4DUZ - chains A and I of the 21 polymer chains in the assembly; structure by X-ray diffraction, 3.65 A resolution.

# Chain A
Molecule: 16S rRNA
Source organism: Thermus thermophilus
Sequence (1522 nucleotides; row label = number of the first residue in the row; note: 42 numbers in that range are skipped by the numbering (no residue carries them; nothing is unmodelled there); a row labelled like 190A-190L holds insertion residues (190A, then the next letters in order); numbering starts at 0):
     0 UUUGUUGGAG AGUCUGAUCC UGGCUCAGGG UGAACGCUGG CGGCGUGCCU AAGACAUGCA
    60 AGUCGUGCGG G
    73 CCGCGGGGUU UU
    88 ACUCCG
    95 UGGUC
   101 AGCGGCGGAC GGGUGAGUAA CGCGUGGGU
  129A G
   130 ACCUACCCGG AAGAGGGGGA CAACCCGGGG AAACUCGGGC UAAUCCCCCA UGUGGACCCG
   190 C
190A-190L CCCUUGGGGUGU
   191 GUCCAAAGGG CUUU
   216 GCCCGCUUCC GGAUGGGCCC GCGUCCCAUC AGCUAGUUGG UGGGGUAAUG GCCCACCAAG
   276 GCGACGACGG GUAGCCGGUC UGAGAGGAUG GCCGGCCACA GGGGCACUGA GACACGGGCC
   336 CCACUCCUAC GGGAGGCAGC AGUUAGGAAU CUUCCGCAAU GGGCGCAAGC CUGACGGAGC
   396 GACGCCGCUU GGAGGAAGAA GCCCUUCGGG GUGUAAACUC CUGAA
   442 CCCGGGACGA AACCCCCGAC GA
   474 GGGGACUGAC GGUACCGGG
   494 GUAAUAGCGC CGGCCAACUC CGUGCCAGCA GCCGCGGUAA UACGGAGGGC GCGAGCGUUA
   554 CCCGGAUUCA CUGGGCGUAA AGGGCGUGUA GGCGGCCUGG GGCGUCCCAU GUGAAAGACC
   614 ACGGCUCAAC CGUGGGGGAG CGUGGGAUAC GCUCAGGCUA GACGGUGGGA GAGGGUGGUG
   674 GAAUUCCCGG AGUAGCGGUG AAAUGCGCAG AUACCGGGAG GAACGCCGAU GGCGAAGGCA
   734 GCCACCUGGU CCACCCGUGA CGCUGAGGCG CGAAAGCGUG GGGAGCAAAC CGGAUUAGAU
   794 ACCCGGGUAG UCCACGCCCU AAACGAUGCG CGCUAGGUCU CUGGGUCU
   848 CCUGGGGGCC GAAGCUAACG CGUUAAGCGC GCCGCCUGGG GAGUACGGCC GCAAGGCUGA
   908 AACUCAAAGG AAUUGACGGG GGCCCGCACA AGCGGUGGAG CAUGUGGUUU AAUUCGAAGX
   968 AACGCGAAGA ACCUUACCAG GCCUUGACAU GCUAGG
 1003A G
  1004 AACCCGGGUG AAAGCCUGGG GUGCCCC
1030A-1030D GCGA
  1031 GGGGAGCCCU AGCACAGGUG CUGCAUGGCC GUCGUCAGCU CGUGCCGUGA GGUGUUGGGU
  1091 UAAGUCCCGC AACGAGCGCA ACCCCCGCCG UUAGUUGCCA GCGGUUCGGC CGGGCACUCU
  1151 AACGGGACUG CCCGCGAAA
  1171 GCGGGAGGAA GGAGGGGACG ACGUCUGGUC AGCAUGGCCC UUACGGCCUG GGCGACACAC
  1231 GUGCUACAAU GCCCACUACA AAGCGAUGCC ACCCGGCAAC GGGGAGCUAA UCGCAAAAAG
  1291 GUGGGCCCAG UUCGGAUUGG GGUCUGCAAC CCGACCCCAU GAAGCCGGAA UCGCUAGUAA
  1351 UCGCGGAUCA G
 1361A C
  1362 CAUGCCGCGG UGAAUACGUU CCCGGGCCUU GUACACACXG CCXGUXACGC CAUGGGAGCG
  1422 GGCUCUACCC GAAGUCGCCG GG
  1446 AGCCUACGGG
  1459 CAGGCGCCGA GGGUAGGGCC CGUGACUGGG GCGAAGUCGU AACAAGGUAG CUGUACCGGA
  1519 AGGUGCGGCU GGAUCCACUC CUUUCU
Unresolved in the structure: 0-4, 1534-1538
Sequence notes: engineered mutation C13 (U659 in M26923.1); conflict C1534 (A2157 in M26923.1), A1535 (C2158 in M26923.1)
Modified residues: PSU (pseudouridine-5'-monophosphate) at position 516, 7MG (7N-methyl-8-hydroguanosine-5'-monophosphate) at position 527, M2G (N2-dimethylguanosine-5'-monophosphate) at position 966, 5MC (5-methylcytidine-5'-monophosphate) at position 967, 2MG (2N-methylguanosine-5'-monophosphate) at position 1207, 5MC (5-methylcytidine-5'-monophosphate) at position 1400, 4OC (4n,o2'-methylcytidine-5'-monophosphate) at position 1402, 5MC (5-methylcytidine-5'-monophosphate) at position 1404, 5MC (5-methylcytidine-5'-monophosphate) at position 1407, UR3 (3-methyluridine-5'-monophoshate) at position 1498, MA6 (6N-dimethyladenosine-5'-monophoshate) at position 1518, MA6 (6N-dimethyladenosine-5'-monophoshate) at position 1519, PSU (pseudouridine-5'-monophosphate) at position 1540, PSU (pseudouridine-5'-monophosphate) at position 1541
Metal / ion sites: Mg2+ site 1 near U5 (its only coordinating residue here); Mg2+ site 2 near G6 (its only coordinating residue here); Mg2+ site 3 near U14 (its only coordinating residue here); Mg2+ site 4 near G21 (its only coordinating residue here); Mg2+ site 5 near G22 (its only coordinating residue here); Mg2+ site 6 near C48 (its only coordinating residue here); Mg2+ site 7: C48, U49, G115; Mg2+ site 8 near A53 (its only coordinating residue here); Mg2+ site 9: A59, U387; Mg2+ site 10: G107, G324; Mg2+ site 11 near A109 (its only coordinating residue here); Mg2+ site 12 near G112 (its only coordinating residue here); 103 more Mg2+ sites not listed
Ligand contacts: streptomycin (SRY): U12, U14, C526, 7MG_527, C912, A913, A914, A915, C1490, G1491

# Chain I
Molecule: ribosomal protein S9
Source organism: Thermus thermophilus
Reference sequence: P80374 (RS9_THET8); numbering as in UniProt (aligned over 1-128)
Amino-acid sequence (128 residues; numbered 1 to 128; the number before each row is that of its first residue):
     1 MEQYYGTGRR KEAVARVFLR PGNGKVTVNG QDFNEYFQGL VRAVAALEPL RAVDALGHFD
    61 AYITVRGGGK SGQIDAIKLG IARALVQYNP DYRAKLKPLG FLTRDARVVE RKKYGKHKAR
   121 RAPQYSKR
Unresolved in the structure: 1

# Chain A / chain I interface
Contacting residue pairs (122; chain A residue first):
  G941(A) / Arg-121(I)  base contact
  G942(A) / Gln-124(I)  base contact
  U943(A) / Gln-124(I)  sugar contact
  M2G_966(A) / Arg-128(I)  hydrogen bond to the sugar
  5MC_967(A) / Arg-128(I)  hydrogen bond to the phosphate
  A968(A) / Arg-128(I)  salt bridge to the phosphate
  C970(A) / Ser-126(I)  hydrogen bond to the base
  C1116(A) / Val-108(I)  sugar contact
  G1117(A) / Arg-104(I)  salt bridge to the phosphate
  G1117(A) / Ala-106(I)  sugar contact
  C1118(A) / Arg-9(I)  salt bridge to the phosphate
  C1118(A) / Arg-83(I)  phosphate contact
  C1118(A) / Arg-104(I)  salt bridge to the phosphate
  C1119(A) / Arg-9(I)  salt bridge to the phosphate
  C1119(A) / Arg-83(I)  salt bridge to the phosphate
  C1128(A) / Arg-16(I)  sugar contact
  C1128(A) / Tyr-62(I)  phosphate contact
  C1128(A) / Arg-66(I)  salt bridge to the phosphate
  C1129(A) / Tyr-62(I)  hydrogen bond to the phosphate
  A1130(A) / Gln-3(I)  sugar contact
  A1130(A) / Phe-18(I)  sugar contact
  A1130(A) / Arg-20(I)  hydrogen bond to the phosphate
  G1131(A) / Glu-2(I)  sugar contact
  G1131(A) / Arg-20(I)  phosphate contact
  C1147(A) / Tyr-5(I)  hydrogen bond to the sugar
  C1147(A) / Thr-7(I)  hydrogen bond to the phosphate
  C1147(A) / Arg-16(I)  hydrogen bond to the base
  U1148(A) / Tyr-5(I)  phosphate contact
  U1148(A) / Thr-7(I)  hydrogen bond to the phosphate
  U1148(A) / Arg-9(I)  salt bridge to the phosphate
  U1148(A) / Val-14(I)  sugar contact
  U1148(A) / Arg-16(I)  sugar contact
  C1149(A) / Arg-9(I)  salt bridge to the phosphate
  C1149(A) / Val-14(I)  phosphate contact
  G1178(A) / Arg-93(I)  salt bridge to the phosphate
  G1178(A) / Lys-97(I)  salt bridge to the phosphate
  A1179(A) / Arg-93(I)  salt bridge to the phosphate
  A1179(A) / Lys-97(I)  salt bridge to the phosphate
  A1179(A) / Leu-102(I)  sugar contact
  A1179(A) / Thr-103(I)  phosphate contact
  A1179(A) / Arg-104(I)  sugar contact
  A1180(A) / Thr-103(I)  hydrogen bond to the phosphate
  G1186(A) / Glu-110(I)  sugar contact
  G1186(A) / Arg-111(I)  sugar contact
  G1186(A) / Lys-113(I)  hydrogen bond to the phosphate
  G1186(A) / Arg-120(I)  salt bridge to the phosphate
  G1187(A) / Arg-111(I)  hydrogen bond to the sugar
  G1187(A) / Lys-113(I)  phosphate contact
  A1188(A) / Tyr-114(I)  hydrogen bond to the phosphate
  G1231(A) / Ser-126(I)  phosphate contact
  G1231(A) / Lys-127(I)  phosphate contact
  U1232(A) / Gln-124(I)  hydrogen bond to the phosphate
  U1232(A) / Tyr-125(I)  phosphate contact
  U1232(A) / Ser-126(I)  phosphate contact
  G1233(A) / His-117(I)  salt bridge to the phosphate
  G1233(A) / Pro-123(I)  phosphate contact
  G1233(A) / Gln-124(I)  phosphate contact
  A1248(A) / Tyr-36(I)  sugar contact
  A1248(A) / Lys-70(I)  base contact
  C1249(A) / Tyr-36(I)  hydrogen bond to the sugar
  C1249(A) / Gly-68(I)  hydrogen bond to the sugar
  C1249(A) / Gly-69(I)  base contact
  C1249(A) / Lys-70(I)  sugar contact
  C1249(A) / Gln-73(I)  hydrogen bond to the sugar
  A1250(A) / Glu-12(I)  hydrogen bond to the sugar
  A1250(A) / Gly-67(I)  phosphate contact
  A1250(A) / Gly-68(I)  hydrogen bond to the phosphate
  A1251(A) / Glu-12(I)  hydrogen bond to the sugar
  A1251(A) / Gly-67(I)  phosphate contact
  A1251(A) / Gly-68(I)  phosphate contact
  G1290(A) / Leu-40(I)  sugar contact
  G1291(A) / Gln-38(I)  hydrogen bond to the sugar
  G1291(A) / Gly-39(I)  sugar contact
  G1291(A) / Leu-40(I)  sugar contact
  U1341(A) / Ser-126(I)  sugar contact
  C1342(A) / Gln-124(I)  sugar contact
  C1342(A) / Tyr-125(I)  phosphate contact
  G1343(A) / Arg-121(I)  sugar contact
  G1343(A) / Ala-122(I)  hydrogen bond to the sugar
  G1343(A) / Tyr-125(I)  hydrogen bond to the phosphate
  C1344(A) / Arg-120(I)  sugar contact
  C1344(A) / Ala-122(I)  phosphate contact
  U1345(A) / Arg-120(I)  salt bridge to the phosphate
  A1346(A) / Arg-120(I)  salt bridge to the phosphate
  G1347(A) / Arg-10(I)  hydrogen bond to the base
  G1347(A) / Arg-107(I)  salt bridge to the phosphate
  G1347(A) / Val-108(I)  sugar contact
  G1347(A) / Glu-110(I)  hydrogen bond to the phosphate
  U1348(A) / Val-108(I)  phosphate contact
  U1348(A) / Val-109(I)  phosphate contact
  U1348(A) / Glu-110(I)  hydrogen bond to the phosphate
  U1348(A) / Arg-120(I)  sugar contact
  A1349(A) / Lys-118(I)  salt bridge to the phosphate
  A1349(A) / Arg-120(I)  phosphate contact
  A1349(A) / Arg-121(I)  hydrogen bond to the phosphate
  A1350(A) / Lys-118(I)  salt bridge to the phosphate
  A1350(A) / Arg-121(I)  salt bridge to the phosphate
  U1351(A) / Lys-118(I)  hydrogen bond to the base
  C1366(A) / His-117(I)  salt bridge to the phosphate
  C1367(A) / Lys-112(I)  salt bridge to the phosphate
  C1367(A) / Tyr-114(I)  phosphate contact
  C1367(A) / Gly-115(I)  hydrogen bond to the phosphate
  C1367(A) / Lys-116(I)  phosphate contact
  G1368(A) / Arg-111(I)  salt bridge to the phosphate
  G1368(A) / Lys-112(I)  salt bridge to the phosphate
  G1368(A) / Lys-113(I)  phosphate contact
  G1368(A) / Tyr-114(I)  hydrogen bond to the phosphate
  C1369(A) / Arg-111(I)  phosphate contact
  C1369(A) / Lys-112(I)  hydrogen bond to the phosphate
  G1370(A) / Glu-12(I)  phosphate contact
  G1370(A) / Val-109(I)  phosphate contact
  G1371(A) / Lys-11(I)  phosphate contact
  G1371(A) / Gly-68(I)  sugar contact
  G1371(A) / Gly-69(I)  sugar contact
  G1371(A) / Val-109(I)  phosphate contact
  U1372(A) / Lys-11(I)  salt bridge to the phosphate
  U1372(A) / Gly-69(I)  phosphate contact
  U1372(A) / Lys-70(I)  phosphate contact
  U1372(A) / Ser-71(I)  hydrogen bond to the phosphate
  U1372(A) / Gly-72(I)  hydrogen bond to the phosphate
  G1373(A) / Lys-11(I)  hydrogen bond to the base
  G1373(A) / Ser-71(I)  hydrogen bond to the phosphate
Also at the interface, not in a pair above, chain A (56 interface residues in all): G1127, A1146, C1189, U1292
Also at the interface, not in a pair above, chain I (54 interface residues in all): Thr-64

# Summary
The interface between chain A and chain I involves 56 residues on one side and 54 on the other; the contacts
include 35 hydrogen bonds and 26 salt bridges. Polar pairs include C970(A)/Ser-126(I), C1147(A)/Arg-16(I) and
G1347(A)/Arg-10(I). Bound to chain A: streptomycin.
Chain A is 16S rRNA and chain I is ribosomal protein S9, both from Thermus thermophilus; the structure,
Crystal structure of the Thermus thermophilus 30S ribosomal subunit with a 16S rRNA mutation, U13C, bound ...,
was determined by X-ray diffraction.
